PDB entry 1TWC | X-ray diffraction, 3.00 A resolution | chains A and I of the 10 polymer chains in the assembly

Chain A:
Molecule: DNA-directed RNA polymerase II largest subunit
From: Saccharomyces cerevisiae
Notes: EC 2.7.7.6
UniProt: P04050 (RPB1_YEAST); residues 1-1733 here = UniProt positions 1-1733
Amino-acid sequence (1733 residues; row label = number of the first residue in the row):
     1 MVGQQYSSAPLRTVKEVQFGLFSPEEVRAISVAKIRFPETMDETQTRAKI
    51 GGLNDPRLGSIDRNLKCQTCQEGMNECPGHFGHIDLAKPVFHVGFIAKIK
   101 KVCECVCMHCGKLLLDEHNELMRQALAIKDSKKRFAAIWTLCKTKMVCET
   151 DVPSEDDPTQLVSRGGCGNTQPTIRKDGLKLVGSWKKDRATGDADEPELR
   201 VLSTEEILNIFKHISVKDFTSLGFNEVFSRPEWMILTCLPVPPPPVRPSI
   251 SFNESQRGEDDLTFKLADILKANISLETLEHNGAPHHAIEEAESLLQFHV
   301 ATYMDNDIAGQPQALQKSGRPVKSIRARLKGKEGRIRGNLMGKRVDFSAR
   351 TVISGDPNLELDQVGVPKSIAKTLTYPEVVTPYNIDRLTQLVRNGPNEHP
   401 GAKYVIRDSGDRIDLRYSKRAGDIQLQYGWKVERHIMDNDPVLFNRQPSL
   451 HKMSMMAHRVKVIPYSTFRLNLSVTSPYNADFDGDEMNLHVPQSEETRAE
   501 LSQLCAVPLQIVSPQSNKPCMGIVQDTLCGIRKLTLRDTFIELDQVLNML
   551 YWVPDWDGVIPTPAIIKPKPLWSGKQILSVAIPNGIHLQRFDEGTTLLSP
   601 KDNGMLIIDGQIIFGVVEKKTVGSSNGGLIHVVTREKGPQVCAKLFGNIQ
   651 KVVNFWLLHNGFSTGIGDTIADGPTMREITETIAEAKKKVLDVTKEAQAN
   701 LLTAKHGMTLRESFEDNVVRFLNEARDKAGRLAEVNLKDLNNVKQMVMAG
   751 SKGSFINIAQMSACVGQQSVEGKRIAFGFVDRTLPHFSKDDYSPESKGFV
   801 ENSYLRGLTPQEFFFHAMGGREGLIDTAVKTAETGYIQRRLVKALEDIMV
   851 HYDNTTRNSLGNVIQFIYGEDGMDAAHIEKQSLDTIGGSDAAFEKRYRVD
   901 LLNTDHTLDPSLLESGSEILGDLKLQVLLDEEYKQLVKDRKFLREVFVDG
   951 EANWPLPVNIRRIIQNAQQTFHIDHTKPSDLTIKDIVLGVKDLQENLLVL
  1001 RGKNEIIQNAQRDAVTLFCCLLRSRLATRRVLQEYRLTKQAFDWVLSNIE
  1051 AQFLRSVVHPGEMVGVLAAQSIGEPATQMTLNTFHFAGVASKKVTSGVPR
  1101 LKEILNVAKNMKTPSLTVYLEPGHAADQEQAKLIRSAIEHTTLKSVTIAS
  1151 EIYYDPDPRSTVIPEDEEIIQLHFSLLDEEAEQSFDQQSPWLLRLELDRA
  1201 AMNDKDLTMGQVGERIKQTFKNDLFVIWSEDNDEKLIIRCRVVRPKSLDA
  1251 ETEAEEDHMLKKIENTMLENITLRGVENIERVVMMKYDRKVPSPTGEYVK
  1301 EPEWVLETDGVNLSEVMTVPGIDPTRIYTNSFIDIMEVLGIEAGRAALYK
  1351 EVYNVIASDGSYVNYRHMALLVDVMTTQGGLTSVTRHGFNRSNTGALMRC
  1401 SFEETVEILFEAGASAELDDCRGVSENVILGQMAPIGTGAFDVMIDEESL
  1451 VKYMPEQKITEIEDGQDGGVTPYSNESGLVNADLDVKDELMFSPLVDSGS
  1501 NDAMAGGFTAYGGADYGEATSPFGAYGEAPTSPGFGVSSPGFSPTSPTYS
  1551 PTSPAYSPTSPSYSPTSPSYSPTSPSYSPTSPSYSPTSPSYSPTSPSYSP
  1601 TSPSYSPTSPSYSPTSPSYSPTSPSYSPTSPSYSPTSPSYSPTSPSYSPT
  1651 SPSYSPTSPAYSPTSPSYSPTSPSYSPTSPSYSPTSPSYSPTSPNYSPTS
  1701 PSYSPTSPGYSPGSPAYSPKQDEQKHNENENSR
Disordered / not traced: 1-2, 249-260, 306-323, 330-345, 1082-1091, 1174-1175, 1177-1186, 1244-1253, 1386-1404, 1451-1733
Swiss-Prot annotation at these positions:
  - region: Pro248 to Asp260 (Lid loop), Asn306 to Lys323 (Rudder loop), Pro810 to Glu822 (Bridging helix)
  - binding site (Zn(2+)): Cys67, Cys70, Cys77, His80, Cys107, Cys110, Cys148, Cys167
  - binding site (Mg(2+)): Asp481, Asp483, Asp485
  - modified residue: Thr1471 (Phosphothreonine)
  - cross-link (Glycyl lysine isopeptide (Lys-Gly)): Lys695 (interchain with G-Cter in ubiquitin), Lys1246 (interchain with G-Cter in ubiquitin), Lys1350 (interchain with G-Cter in ubiquitin)
  - natural variant: Ser1653 to Pro1659 (deletion: In strain: A364A)
  - mutagenesis: Lys1246 (K1246R: Impairs ubiquitination during transcription stress)
Ion coordination: Zn2+ site 1: Cys70, Cys77, His80; Zn2+ site 2: Cys107, Cys110, Cys148, Cys167; Mn2+ site 1: Asp481, Asp483, Asp485 (together with GTP); Mn2+ site 2: Asp481, Asp483 (together with GTP) (shared with 1 residue of chain B)
Ligand contacts: GTP (guanosine-5'-triphosphate): Asp481, Asp483, Asp485, Lys752, Gly753

Chain I:
Molecule: DNA-directed RNA polymerase II 14.2KD polypeptide
From: Saccharomyces cerevisiae
Notes: EC 2.7.7.6
UniProt: P27999 (RPB9_YEAST); numbering as in UniProt (aligned over 1-122)
Amino-acid sequence (122 residues; numbered 1 to 122; the number before each row is that of its first residue):
     1 MTTFRFCRDCNNMLYPREDKENNRLLFECRTCSYVEEAGSPLVYRHELIT
    51 NIGETAGVVQDIGSDPTLPRSDRECPKCHSRENVFFQSQQRRKDTSMVLF
   101 FVCLSCSHIFTSDQKNKRTQFS
Disordered / not traced: 122
Swiss-Prot annotation at these positions:
  - zinc finger: Cys7 to Cys32 (C4-type), Ser71 to Thr111 (TFIIS-type)
  - binding site (Zn(2+)): Cys7, Cys10, Cys29, Cys32, Cys75, Cys78, Cys103, Cys106
  - modified residue: Ser40 (Phosphoserine)
Ion coordination: Zn2+ site 1: Cys7, Cys10, Cys29, Cys32; Zn2+ site 2: Cys75, Cys78, Cys103, Cys106

How chain A and chain I interact:
Pairs across the interface - 55 pairs, chain A then chain I:
  Ala697(A) - Met97(I)
  Gln698(A) - Met97(I)
  Gln698(A) - Val98(I)
  Gln698(A) - Leu99(I)
  Gln698(A) - Ser112(I)  hydrogen bond (backbone-side chain)
  Ala699(A) - Ser112(I)
  Ala699(A) - Asp113(I)
  Ala699(A) - Gln114(I)  hydrogen bond (backbone-backbone)
  Asn700(A) - Asp113(I)  hydrogen bond
  Asn700(A) - Lys115(I)
  Thr709(A) - Lys93(I)
  Arg711(A) - Gln87(I)  hydrogen bond
  Arg711(A) - Thr95(I)
  Arg711(A) - Ser96(I)  hydrogen bond (side chain-backbone)
  Arg711(A) - Met97(I)
  Phe714(A) - Met97(I)  hydrophobic
  Asp781(A) - Arg91(I)  salt bridge
  Arg782(A) - Thr67(I)
  Ser788(A) - Thr67(I)
  Ser788(A) - Pro69(I)
  Lys789(A) - Thr67(I)  hydrogen bond (backbone-backbone)
  Lys789(A) - Pro69(I)
  Asp790(A) - Phe86(I)
  Asp790(A) - Gln87(I)  hydrogen bond (side chain-backbone)
  Tyr792(A) - Gln87(I)
  Lys1144(A) - Leu48(I)
  Thr1147(A) - Leu48(I)
  Ile1148(A) - Leu48(I)  hydrogen bond (backbone-backbone)
  Ile1148(A) - Ile49(I)  hydrogen bond (backbone-backbone)
  Ala1149(A) - Arg45(I)
  Ala1149(A) - His46(I)
  Ser1150(A) - Tyr44(I)
  Ser1150(A) - Arg45(I)
  Ser1150(A) - His46(I)  hydrogen bond (backbone-backbone)
  Glu1151(A) - Leu42(I)
  Glu1151(A) - Tyr44(I)
  Glu1151(A) - Arg45(I)  salt bridge
  Ile1152(A) - Leu42(I)
  Ile1152(A) - Val43(I)  hydrogen bond (backbone-backbone)
  Ile1152(A) - Tyr44(I)  hydrogen bond (backbone-backbone)
  Tyr1153(A) - Pro41(I)
  Tyr1153(A) - Leu42(I)
  Tyr1154(A) - Glu18(I)  hydrogen bond
  Tyr1154(A) - Asn23(I)
  Tyr1154(A) - Arg24(I)
  Tyr1154(A) - Leu25(I)
  Tyr1154(A) - Pro41(I)  hydrogen bond (backbone-backbone)
  Val1162(A) - Pro41(I)  hydrophobic
  Pro1190(A) - Glu18(I)
  Trp1191(A) - Leu25(I)  hydrophobic
  Trp1191(A) - Val43(I)  hydrophobic
  Lys1261(A) - Tyr44(I)
  Glu1264(A) - Tyr44(I)  hydrogen bond
  Glu1264(A) - His46(I)
  Leu1268(A) - Leu48(I)  hydrophobic
Other interface residues (no listed pair), chain A (32 interface residues in all): Leu701, Leu710, Pro1156, Asp1257
Other interface residues (no listed pair), chain I (34 interface residues in all): Pro16, Asp19, Glu47, Asp65, Leu68, Gln89, Arg92

Summary:
32 residues of chain A and 34 residues of chain I are in contact; the contacts include 15 hydrogen bonds and 2
salt bridges. Polar pairs include Asp781(A)-Arg91(I), Glu1151(A)-Arg45(I) and Gln698(A)-Ser112(I). Chain A
binds GTP.
Chain A is DNA-directed RNA polymerase II largest subunit and chain I is DNA-directed RNA polymerase II 14.2KD
polypeptide, both from Saccharomyces cerevisiae; the structure, RNA polymerase II complexed with GTP, was
determined by X-ray diffraction, deposited together with 1R9S, 1R9T, 1TWA, 1TWF, 1TWG and 1TWH.
